PDB entry 8SY7 | electron microscopy, 2.65 A resolution | chains A and G of the 8 polymer chains in the assembly

[Chain A (and G)]
Molecule: DNA-directed RNA polymerase subunit alpha
From: Escherichia coli
Notes: EC 2.7.7.6; chain G of this document is another copy of the same molecule, construct and numbering; everything in this record applies to it too
Reference sequence: P0A7Z4 (RPOA_ECOLI); numbering as in UniProt (aligned over 1-329)
Amino-acid sequence (329 residues; each row starts with the number of its first residue):
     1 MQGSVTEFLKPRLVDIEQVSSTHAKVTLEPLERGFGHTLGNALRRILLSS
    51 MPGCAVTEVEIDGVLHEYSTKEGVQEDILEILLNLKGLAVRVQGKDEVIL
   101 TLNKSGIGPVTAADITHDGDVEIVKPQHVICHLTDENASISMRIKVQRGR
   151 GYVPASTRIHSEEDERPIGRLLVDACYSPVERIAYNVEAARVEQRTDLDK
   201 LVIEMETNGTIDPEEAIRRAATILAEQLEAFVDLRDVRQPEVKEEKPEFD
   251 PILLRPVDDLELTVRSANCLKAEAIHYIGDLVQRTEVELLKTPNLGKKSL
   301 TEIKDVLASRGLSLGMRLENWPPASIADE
Unresolved in the structure: 1-4, 160-168, 234-329 (chain G: 1-5, 159-166, 235-329)
Swiss-Prot annotation at these positions:
  - region: Glu162 to Glu165 (Required for interaction with Crp at class II promoters)
  - modified residue: Arg265 (ADP-ribosylarginine), Lys297 (N6-acetyllysine), Lys298 (N6-acetyllysine)
  - mutagenesis: Arg45 (R45C: In rpoA112; temperature-sensitive, blocks RNA polymerase assembly), Glu162 to Glu165 (5-fold decrease in CRP-class II promoter-dependent transcription), Glu165 (E165K: 5-fold decrease in CRP-class II promoter-dependent transcription), Arg191 (R191C: In rpoA101; temperature-sensitive)

[Interface between chain A and chain G]
Residue-residue contacts - 50 pairs, chain A then chain G:
  Val5(A) - Arg150(G)
  Glu7(A) - Arg150(G)
  Phe8(A) - Arg150(G)
  Phe8(A) - Ile223(G)  hydrophobic
  Leu9(A) - Gln227(G)
  Leu28(A) - Phe231(G)  hydrophobic
  Glu32(A) - Arg150(G)  salt bridge
  Gly34(A) - Arg45(G)  hydrogen bond (backbone-side chain)
  Phe35(A) - Gln227(G)
  His37(A) - Arg45(G)
  Thr38(A) - Arg45(G)  hydrogen bond
  Ala42(A) - Thr38(G)
  Leu43(A) - Phe231(G)  hydrophobic
  Arg45(A) - Gly34(G)  hydrogen bond (side chain-backbone)
  Arg45(A) - His37(G)
  Arg45(A) - Thr38(G)  hydrogen bond
  Ser50(A) - Phe35(G)
  Arg150(A) - Thr6(G)
  Arg150(A) - Phe8(G)
  Leu201(A) - Phe231(G)  hydrophobic
  Arg218(A) - Val232(G)
  Arg218(A) - Leu234(G)
  Ala221(A) - Phe231(G)  hydrophobic
  Ala221(A) - Val232(G)  hydrophobic
  Ile223(A) - Phe8(G)  hydrophobic
  Leu224(A) - Leu228(G)  hydrophobic
  Ala225(A) - Leu228(G)
  Gln227(A) - Phe8(G)
  Gln227(A) - Leu9(G)
  Gln227(A) - Pro11(G)
  Gln227(A) - Leu31(G)
  Gln227(A) - Phe35(G)
  Leu228(A) - Leu39(G)  hydrophobic
  Leu228(A) - Ala221(G)
  Leu228(A) - Leu224(G)  hydrophobic
  Leu228(A) - Ala225(G)  hydrophobic
  Glu229(A) - Lys10(G)
  Ala230(A) - Arg218(G)
  Phe231(A) - Pro11(G)
  Phe231(A) - Arg12(G)
  Phe231(A) - Leu13(G)
  Phe231(A) - Leu28(G)  hydrophobic
  Phe231(A) - Arg218(G)  hydrogen bond (backbone-side chain)
  Phe231(A) - Ala221(G)  hydrophobic
  Val232(A) - Arg218(G)
  Val232(A) - Ala221(G)
  Val232(A) - Thr222(G)
  Val232(A) - Ala225(G)  hydrophobic
  Asp233(A) - Arg218(G)
  Asp233(A) - Thr222(G)  hydrogen bond (backbone-side chain)
Interface residues without a listed pair, chain A (37 interface residues in all): Lys10, Leu31, Leu39, Asn41, Pro52, Arg148, Ile203, Thr222, Glu226
Interface residues without a listed pair, chain G (35 interface residues in all): Glu7, Glu32, Arg33, Asn41, Ala42, Ile46, Ser50, Glu226

[Summary]
37 residues of chain A face 35 of chain G across their interface, with 6 hydrogen bonds and 1 salt bridge.
Polar contacts include Glu32(A)-Arg150(G), Gly34(A)-Arg45(G) and Thr38(A)-Arg45(G). UniProt lists 6
mutagenesis sites on chain A.
Both chains are DNA-directed RNA polymerase subunit alpha (Escherichia coli). Entry 8SY7 (E. coli DNA-directed
RNA polymerase transcription elongation complex bound the unnatural dB-STP base pair in the ...) was
determined by electron microscopy, deposited together with 8SY5 and 8SY6.
